Entry 6OCW (X-ray diffraction, 2.60 A resolution); this record covers chains G and N of the 28 polymer chains in the assembly.

# Chain G
Protein: Proteasome subunit alpha
From: Mycobacterium tuberculosis (strain ATCC 25618 / H37Rv)
Notes: EC 3.4.25.1
UniProtKB: P9WHU1 (PSA_MYCTU); numbering as in UniProt (aligned over 10-248)
Amino-acid sequence (240 residues; row label = number of the first residue in the row):
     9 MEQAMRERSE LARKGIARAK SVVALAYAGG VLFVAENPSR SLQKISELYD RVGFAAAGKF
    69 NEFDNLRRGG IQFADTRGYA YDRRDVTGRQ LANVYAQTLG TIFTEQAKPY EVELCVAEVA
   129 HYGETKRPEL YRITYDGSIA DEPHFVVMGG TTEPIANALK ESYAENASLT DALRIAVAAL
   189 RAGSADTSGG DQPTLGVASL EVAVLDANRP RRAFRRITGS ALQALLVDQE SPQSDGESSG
Unresolved in the structure: 193-203, 236-248
Sequence notes: initiating methionine (9)
Ligand contacts: dimethylformamide (DMF): Phe-81, Arg-85, Gln-98, Asn-101, Val-102, Gln-105
UniProt features mapped onto this chain:
  - modified residue (Phosphothreonine): Thr-84, Thr-178, Thr-202

# Chain N
Protein: Proteasome subunit beta
From: Mycobacterium tuberculosis (strain ATCC 25618 / H37Rv)
Notes: EC 3.4.25.1
UniProtKB: P9WHT9 (PSB_MYCTU); residues 1-234 here correspond to UniProt positions 58-291 (UniProt number = residue number + 57)
Amino-acid sequence (234 residues; row label = number of the first residue in the row):
     1 TTIVALKYPG GVVMAGDRRS TQGNMISGRD VRKVYITDDY TATGIAGTAA VAVEFARLYA
    61 VELEHYEKLE GVPLTFAGKI NRLAIMVRGN LAAAMQGLLA LPLLAGYDIH ASDPQSAGRI
   121 VSFDAAGGWN IEEEGYQAVG SGSLFAKSSM KKLYSQVTDG DSGLRVAVEA LYDAADDDSA
   181 TGGPDLVRGI FPTAVIIDAD GAVDVPESRI AELARAIIES RSGADTFGSD GGEK
Unresolved in the structure: 224-234
Ligand contacts:
  - dimethylformamide (DMF): His-65, Tyr-66, Leu-69, Glu-70
  - M6M (N-{(2S)-1-({(2S)-1-[(2,4-difluorobenzyl)amino]-1-oxopropan-2-yl}amino)-4-[(2S)-2-methylpiperidin-1-yl]-1,4-dioxobutan-2-yl}-5-methyl-1,2-oxazole-3-carboxamide (non-preferred name)), molecule 1: Thr-1, Arg-19, Ser-20, Thr-21, Gln-22, Ser-27, Val-31, Arg-32, Lys-33, Ile-45, Ala-46, Gly-47, Thr-48, Ala-49, Ala-52, Val-53
  - M6M, molecule 2: Ser-122, Phe-123, Asp-124, Ala-125, Ala-126, Gly-128, Trp-129, Asn-130
UniProt features mapped onto this chain:
  - active site: Thr-1 (Nucleophile)
  - site: Thr-1 (Covalent link with the inhibitor MLN-273)
What the authors report for this chain:
  - binding site for M6M: Thr-21, Gln-22, Ser-27, Gly-47, Ala-49, Ala-50, Asp-124, Ala-125, Ala-126

# How chain G and chain N interact
Residue-residue contacts (23; chain G residue first):
  Glu-55(G) with Lys-68(N)
  Leu-56(G) with Lys-68(N), hydrogen bond (backbone-side chain)
  Tyr-57(G) with Lys-68(N)
  Arg-75(G) with Lys-68(N), hydrogen bond (side chain-backbone); Leu-69(N), hydrogen bond (side chain-backbone)
  Arg-76(G) with Leu-69(N), hydrogen bond (side chain-backbone); Glu-70(N), salt bridge
  Ile-79(G) with His-65(N); Lys-68(N); Leu-69(N), hydrophobic
  Gln-80(G) with His-65(N)
  Asp-83(G) with His-65(N), salt bridge; Lys-68(N), salt bridge
  Gly-86(G) with Arg-57(N)
  Tyr-87(G) with Glu-54(N), hydrogen bond; Arg-57(N), hydrogen bond (backbone-side chain); Leu-58(N)
  Tyr-89(G) with Arg-57(N)
  Arg-91(G) with Glu-64(N), salt bridge
  Arg-219(G) with Glu-64(N), salt bridge
  Arg-220(G) with Glu-64(N), salt bridge; Glu-67(N), salt bridge; Lys-68(N)
Also at the interface, not in a pair above, chain G (17 interface residues in all): Ser-54, Asp-58, Ala-88
Also at the interface, not in a pair above, chain N (10 interface residues in all): Val-61

# Overview
The interface between chain G and chain N involves 17 residues on one side and 10 on the other; the contacts
include 6 hydrogen bonds and 7 salt bridges. Polar contacts include Arg-76(G)/Glu-70(N), Asp-83(G)/His-65(N)
and Asp-83(G)/Lys-68(N). Ligands of chain G: dimethylformamide. The paper reports a binding site for M6M at
Thr-21(N), Gln-22(N) and Ser-27(N) among others.
Here chain G is Proteasome subunit alpha and chain N is Proteasome subunit beta, both from Mycobacterium
tuberculosis (strain ATCC 25618 / H37Rv). Entry 6OCW (Crystal Structure of Mycobacterium tuberculosis
Proteasome in Complex with Phenylimidazole-based Inhibitor A85) was determined by X-ray diffraction, deposited
together with 6OCZ and 6ODE.
